Entry 6VOO (electron microscopy, 3.05 A resolution); this record covers chains B and d of the 9 polymer chains in the assembly.

Chain B:
Protein: ATP synthase subunit alpha, chloroplastic
Organism: Spinacia oleracea
Notes: EC 7.1.2.2
Reference sequence: P06450 (ATPA_SPIOL); numbering as in UniProt (aligned over 1-507)
Sequence (507 residues; each row starts with the number of its first residue):
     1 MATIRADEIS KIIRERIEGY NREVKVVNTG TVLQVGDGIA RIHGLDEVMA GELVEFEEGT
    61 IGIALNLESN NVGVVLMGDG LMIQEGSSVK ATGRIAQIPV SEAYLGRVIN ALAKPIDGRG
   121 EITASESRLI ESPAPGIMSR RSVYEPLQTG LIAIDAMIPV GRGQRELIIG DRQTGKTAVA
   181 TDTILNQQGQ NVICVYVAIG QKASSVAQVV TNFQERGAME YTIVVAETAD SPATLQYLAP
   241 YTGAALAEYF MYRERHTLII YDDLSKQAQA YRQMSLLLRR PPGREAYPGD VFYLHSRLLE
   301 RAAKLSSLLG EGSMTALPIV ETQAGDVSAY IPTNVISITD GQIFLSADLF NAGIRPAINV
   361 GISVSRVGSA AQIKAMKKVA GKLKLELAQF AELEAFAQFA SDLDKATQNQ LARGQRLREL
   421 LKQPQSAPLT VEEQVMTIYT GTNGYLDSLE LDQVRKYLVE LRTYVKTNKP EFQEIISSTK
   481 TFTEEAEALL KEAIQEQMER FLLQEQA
Not modelled in the structure: 1, 504-507
Ligand contacts:
  - ATP (adenosine-5'-triphosphate): Asp171, Arg172, Gln173, Thr174, Gly175, Lys176, Thr177, Ala178, Gln201, Glu321, Phe350, Arg355, Pro356, Gln423, Pro424, Gln425
  - tentoxin (TTX): Ala50, Gly51, Ile63, Ala64, Leu65, Val75, Ala96, Ile130, Glu131, Tyr237, Leu238, Met274, Tyr293, Arg297
Curated features (UniProtKB/Swiss-Prot):
  - binding site (ATP): Gly170 to Thr177
  - site: Ser363 (Required for activity)
Reported in the primary citation:
  - binding site for ATP: Arg366
  - binding site for tentoxin: Ile63, Leu65, Val75, Glu131, Arg297

Chain d:
Protein: ATP synthase delta chain, chloroplastic
Organism: Spinacia oleracea
Reference sequence: P11402 (ATPD_SPIOL); residues 1-257 here = UniProt positions 1-257
Sequence (257 residues; each row starts with the number of its first residue):
     1 MAALQNPVAL QSRTTTAVAA LSTSSTTSTP KPFSLSFSSS TATFNPLRLK ILTASKLTAK
    61 PRGGALGTRM VDSTASRYAS ALADVADVTG TLEATNSDVE KLIRIFSEEP VYYFFANPVI
   121 SIDNKRSVLD EIITTSGLQP HTANFINILI DSERINLVKE ILNEFEDVFN KITGTEVAVV
   181 TSVVKLENDH LAQIAKGVQK ITGAKNVRIK TVIDPSLVAG FTIRYGNEGS KLVDMSVKKQ
   241 LEEIAAQLEM DDVTLAV
Not modelled in the structure: 1-71, 251-257

How chain B and chain d interact:
Residue-residue contacts - 31 pairs, chain B then chain d:
  Thr3(B) with Thr74(d), hydrogen bond (backbone-side chain); Arg154(d), hydrogen bond (backbone-side chain)
  Ile4(B) with Arg77(d)
  Arg5(B) with Arg77(d)
  Glu8(B) with Thr74(d); Arg77(d); Tyr78(d); Arg154(d), salt bridge
  Ser10(B) with Arg77(d), hydrogen bond (side chain-backbone); Ser80(d), hydrogen bond; Ala81(d), hydrogen bond (side chain-backbone); Asp84(d)
  Ile13(B) with Tyr78(d), hydrophobic; Ala81(d), hydrophobic
  Arg14(B) with Ala81(d); Asp84(d), salt bridge
  Arg16(B) with Asn144(d); Ile148(d); Ser152(d)
  Ile17(B) with Val85(d), hydrophobic; His141(d); Asn144(d), hydrogen bond (backbone-side chain); Phe145(d), hydrophobic; Ile148(d)
  Glu18(B) with Val85(d)
  Gly19(B) with Asn144(d)
  Tyr20(B) with Arg126(d); Asn144(d); Asn147(d); Ile148(d), hydrophobic; Asp151(d), hydrogen bond
Also at the interface, not in a pair above, chain d (17 interface residues in all): Leu82

Summary:
12 residues of chain B and 17 residues of chain d are in contact; the contacts include 7 hydrogen bonds and 2
salt bridges. Polar pairs include Glu8(B)-Arg154(d), Arg14(B)-Asp84(d) and Thr3(B)-Thr74(d). The paper reports
a binding site for tentoxin at Ile63(B), Leu65(B) and Val75(B) among others; a binding site for ATP at
Arg366(B).
Chain B is ATP synthase subunit alpha, chloroplastic and chain d is ATP synthase delta chain, chloroplastic,
both from Spinacia oleracea; the structure, Chloroplast ATP synthase (R1, CF1), was determined by electron
microscopy (same publication as 6VM1, 6VM4, 6VMB, 6VMD, 6VMG, 6VOF and 8 further entries).
